Entry 3E0O (X-ray diffraction, 2.60 A resolution); this record covers chains A and B of the 6 polymer chains in the assembly.

Chain A (and B):
Name: Peptide methionine sulfoxide reductase msrB
From: Bacillus subtilis
Notes: EC 1.8.4.12; chain B of this document is another copy of the same molecule, construct and numbering; everything in this record applies to it too
Reference sequence: P54155 (MSRB_BACSU); residues 1-143 here = UniProt positions 1-143
Sequence (144 residues; numbered 0 to 143; the number before each row is that of its first residue; numbering starts at 0):
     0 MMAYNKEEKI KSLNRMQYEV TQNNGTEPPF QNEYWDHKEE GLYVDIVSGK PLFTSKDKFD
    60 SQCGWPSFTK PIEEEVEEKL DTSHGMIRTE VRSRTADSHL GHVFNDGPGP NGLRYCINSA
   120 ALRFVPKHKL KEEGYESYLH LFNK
Not modelled in the structure: 142-143
Differences from the reference sequence: initiating methionine (0)
Swiss-Prot annotation at these positions:
  - active site: Cys-115 (Nucleophile)

How chain A and chain B interact:
Residue-residue contacts (21; chain A residue first):
  Tyr-3(A) / Gly-48(B)
  Tyr-3(A) / Lys-49(B)
  Tyr-3(A) / Pro-50(B)
  Tyr-3(A) / Glu-132(B)
  Tyr-3(A) / Gly-133(B)  hydrogen bond (backbone-backbone)
  Tyr-3(A) / Tyr-134(B)  hydrophobic
  Asn-4(A) / Ser-47(B)  hydrogen bond (side chain-backbone)
  Glu-6(A) / Glu-131(B)
  Glu-6(A) / Glu-132(B)
  Lys-8(A) / Glu-7(B)  salt bridge
  Ser-47(A) / Tyr-3(B)
  Ser-47(A) / Asn-4(B)  hydrogen bond (backbone-side chain)
  Gly-48(A) / Tyr-3(B)
  Lys-49(A) / Met-1(B)
  Lys-49(A) / Tyr-3(B)
  Pro-50(A) / Tyr-3(B)
  Glu-131(A) / Glu-6(B)
  Glu-132(A) / Tyr-3(B)
  Gly-133(A) / Ala-2(B)
  Gly-133(A) / Tyr-3(B)  hydrogen bond (backbone-backbone)
  Tyr-134(A) / Tyr-3(B)  hydrophobic
Also at the interface, not in a pair above, chain A (15 interface residues in all): Met-1, Ala-2, Arg-122
Also at the interface, not in a pair above, chain B (15 interface residues in all): Tyr-137

In short:
Chain A and chain B each contribute 15 residues to their interface; the contacts include 4 hydrogen bonds and
1 salt bridge. Polar contacts include Lys-8(A)/Glu-7(B), Asn-4(A)/Ser-47(B) and Tyr-3(A)/Gly-133(B). UniProt
lists active-site residue Cys-115(A) on chain A.
Chain A and chain B are both Peptide methionine sulfoxide reductase msrB (Bacillus subtilis); the structure,
Crystal structure of MsrB, was determined by X-ray diffraction together with 3E0M from the same study.
